PDB entry 6P2O | X-ray diffraction, 1.88 A resolution | chain A

== Chain A ==
Name: Xyloglucanase
Source organism: Streptomyces rapamycinicus (strain ATCC 29253 / DSM 41530 / NRRL 5491 / AYB-994)
UniProt: A0A0A0NH71 (A0A0A0NH71_STRRN); numbering as in UniProt (aligned over 46-772)
Amino-acid sequence (727 residues; row label = number of the first residue in the row):
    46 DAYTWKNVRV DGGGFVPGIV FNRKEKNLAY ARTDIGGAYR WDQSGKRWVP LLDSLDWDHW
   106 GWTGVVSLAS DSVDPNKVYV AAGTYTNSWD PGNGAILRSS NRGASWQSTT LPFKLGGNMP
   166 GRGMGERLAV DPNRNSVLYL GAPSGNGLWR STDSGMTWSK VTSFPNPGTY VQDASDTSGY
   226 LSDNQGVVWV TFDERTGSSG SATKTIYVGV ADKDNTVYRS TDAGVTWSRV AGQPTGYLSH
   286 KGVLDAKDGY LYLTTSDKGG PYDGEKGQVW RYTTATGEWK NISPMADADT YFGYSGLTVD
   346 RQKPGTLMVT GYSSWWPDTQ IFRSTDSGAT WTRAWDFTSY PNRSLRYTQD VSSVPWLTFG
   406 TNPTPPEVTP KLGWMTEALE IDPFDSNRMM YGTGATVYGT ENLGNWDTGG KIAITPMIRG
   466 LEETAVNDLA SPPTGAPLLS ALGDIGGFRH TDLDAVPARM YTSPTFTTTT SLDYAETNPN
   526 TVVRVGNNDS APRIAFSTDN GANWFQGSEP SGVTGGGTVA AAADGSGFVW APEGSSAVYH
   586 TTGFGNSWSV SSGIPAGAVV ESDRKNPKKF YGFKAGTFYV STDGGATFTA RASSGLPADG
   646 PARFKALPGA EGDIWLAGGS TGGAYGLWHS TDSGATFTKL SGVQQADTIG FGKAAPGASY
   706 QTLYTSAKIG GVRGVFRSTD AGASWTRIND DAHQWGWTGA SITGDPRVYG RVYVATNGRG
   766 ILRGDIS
What the authors report for this chain:
  - conformationally variable residues (loop rearrangement): T129 to G137, D218 to S227, A643 to P646

== Overview ==
From the paper: conformational variability at T129, D218 and A643.
Chain A is Xyloglucanase (Streptomyces rapamycinicus (strain ATCC 29253 / DSM 41530 / NRRL 5491 / AYB-994));
the structure, Crystal structure of Streptomyces rapamycinicus GH74 in complex with xyloglucan fragments XLLG
and XXXG, was determined by X-ray diffraction (same publication as 6P2K, 6P2L, 6P2M and 6P2N).
